Entry 8VUH (electron microscopy, 4.42 A resolution (low resolution: residue-level contacts below are approximate; hydrogen-bond / salt-bridge calls are withheld)); this record covers chains A and L of the 8 polymer chains in the assembly.

# Chain A
Protein: Glutamate receptor ionotropic, NMDA 1
Organism: Homo sapiens
UniProtKB: Q05586 (NMDZ1_HUMAN); the construct lacks a stretch of the UniProt sequence, so the offset changes along the chain: 27-582 = UniProt 27-582; 583-779 = UniProt 602-798; 780-813 = UniProt 808-841
Sequence (815 residues; numbered 27 to 813 plus 28 insertion-coded residues; the number before each row is that of its first residue; a row labelled like 582A-582S holds insertion residues (582A, then the next letters in order)):
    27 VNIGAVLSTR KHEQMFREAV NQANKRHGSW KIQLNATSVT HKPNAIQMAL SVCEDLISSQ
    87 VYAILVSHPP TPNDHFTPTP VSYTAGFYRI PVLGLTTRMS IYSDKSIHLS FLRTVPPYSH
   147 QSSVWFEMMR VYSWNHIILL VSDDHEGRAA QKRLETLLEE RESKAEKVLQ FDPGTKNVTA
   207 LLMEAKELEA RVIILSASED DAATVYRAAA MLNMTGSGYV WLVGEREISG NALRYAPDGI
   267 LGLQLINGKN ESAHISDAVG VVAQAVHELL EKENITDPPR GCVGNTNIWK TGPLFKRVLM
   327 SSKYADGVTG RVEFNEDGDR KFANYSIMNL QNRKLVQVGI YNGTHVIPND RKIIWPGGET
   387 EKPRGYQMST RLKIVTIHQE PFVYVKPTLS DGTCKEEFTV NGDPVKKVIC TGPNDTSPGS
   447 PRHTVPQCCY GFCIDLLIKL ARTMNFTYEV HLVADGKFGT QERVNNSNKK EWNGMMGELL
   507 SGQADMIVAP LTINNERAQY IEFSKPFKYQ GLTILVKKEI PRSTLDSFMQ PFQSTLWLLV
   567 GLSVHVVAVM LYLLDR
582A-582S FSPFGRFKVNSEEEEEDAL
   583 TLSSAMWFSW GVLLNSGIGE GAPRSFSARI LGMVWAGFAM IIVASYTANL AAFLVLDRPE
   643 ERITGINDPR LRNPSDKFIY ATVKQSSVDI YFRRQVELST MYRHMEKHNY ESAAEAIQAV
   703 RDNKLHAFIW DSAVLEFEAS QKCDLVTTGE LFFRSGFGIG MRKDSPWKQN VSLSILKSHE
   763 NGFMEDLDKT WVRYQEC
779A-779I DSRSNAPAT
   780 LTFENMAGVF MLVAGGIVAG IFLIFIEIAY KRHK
Disordered / not traced: 582A-582S, 779A-779I
Disulfide bonds: Cys79-Cys308, Cys420-Cys454, Cys436-Cys455, Cys725-Cys779
UniProt features mapped onto this chain:
  - region: Leu584 to Pro605 (Pore-forming)
  - binding site (glycine): Pro516, Thr518, Arg523, Ser669, Asp713
  - glycosylation (N-linked (GlcNAc...) asparagine): Asn61, Asn203, Asn239, Asn276, Asn300, Asn350, Asn368, Asn440, Asn471, Asn491, Asn655, Asn752

# Chain L
Protein: 003-102 Light
Organism: Homo sapiens
Sequence (109 residues; row label = number of the first residue in the row):
     1 NFMLTQPHSV SESPGKTVTI SCTRSSGSIA SNYVQWYQQR PGSAPTTVIY EDNQRPSGVP
    61 DRFSGSIDSS SNSASLTISG LKTEDEADYY CQSYDSSTVV FGGGTKLTV
Disulfide bonds: Cys22-Cys91

# Chain A / chain L interface
Contacting residue pairs - 4 pairs, chain A then chain L:
  Gly256(A) with Ser31(L)
  Arg260(A) with Ser31(L); Tyr33(L)
  Arg359(A) with Tyr94(L)
Interface residues without a listed pair, chain A (5 interface residues in all): Lys360, Leu361
Interface residues without a listed pair, chain L (5 interface residues in all): Asp95, Ser96

# In short
Chain A and chain L each contribute 5 residues to their interface. UniProt lists 5 glycine-binding residues on
chain A.
Here chain A is Glutamate receptor ionotropic, NMDA 1 and chain L is 003-102 Light, both from Homo sapiens.
Entry 8VUH (Human GluN1-2A IgG 003-102 splayed conformation) was determined by electron microscopy (same
publication as 8VUJ, 8VUL, 8VUN, 8VUQ, 8VUR, 8VUT, 8VUY and 8VVH).
